3J2W - chains N and O of the 20 polymer chains in the assembly; structure by electron microscopy, 5.00 A resolution (low resolution: residue-level contacts below are approximate; hydrogen-bond / salt-bridge calls are withheld).

== Chain N ==
Protein: Glycoprotein E2
Source organism: Chikungunya virus
UniProt: Q1H8W5 (Q1H8W5_CHIKV); residues 1507-1842 here correspond to UniProt positions 332-667 (UniProt number = residue number - 1175)
Sequence (336 residues; each row starts with the number of its first residue):
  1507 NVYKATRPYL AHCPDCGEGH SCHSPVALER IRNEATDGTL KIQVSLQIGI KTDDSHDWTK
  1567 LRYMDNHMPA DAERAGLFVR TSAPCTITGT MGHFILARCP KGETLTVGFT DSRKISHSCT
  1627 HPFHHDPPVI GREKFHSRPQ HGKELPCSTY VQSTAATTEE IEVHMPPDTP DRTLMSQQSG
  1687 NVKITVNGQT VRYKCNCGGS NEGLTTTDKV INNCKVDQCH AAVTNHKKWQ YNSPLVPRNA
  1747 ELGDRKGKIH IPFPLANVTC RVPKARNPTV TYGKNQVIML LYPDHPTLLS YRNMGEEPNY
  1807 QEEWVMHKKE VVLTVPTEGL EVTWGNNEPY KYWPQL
Disulfide bonds: Cys1519-Cys1625, Cys1522-Cys1528, Cys1591-Cys1605, Cys1653-Cys1766, Cys1701-Cys1725, Cys1703-Cys1720

== Chain O ==
Protein: Glycoprotein E2
Source organism: Chikungunya virus
UniProt: Q1H8W5 (Q1H8W5_CHIKV); residues 2507-2842 here correspond to UniProt positions 332-667 (UniProt number = residue number - 2175)
Sequence (336 residues; each row starts with the number of its first residue):
  2507 NVYKATRPYL AHCPDCGEGH SCHSPVALER IRNEATDGTL KIQVSLQIGI KTDDSHDWTK
  2567 LRYMDNHMPA DAERAGLFVR TSAPCTITGT MGHFILARCP KGETLTVGFT DSRKISHSCT
  2627 HPFHHDPPVI GREKFHSRPQ HGKELPCSTY VQSTAATTEE IEVHMPPDTP DRTLMSQQSG
  2687 NVKITVNGQT VRYKCNCGGS NEGLTTTDKV INNCKVDQCH AAVTNHKKWQ YNSPLVPRNA
  2747 ELGDRKGKIH IPFPLANVTC RVPKARNPTV TYGKNQVIML LYPDHPTLLS YRNMGEEPNY
  2807 QEEWVMHKKE VVLTVPTEGL EVTWGNNEPY KYWPQL
Disulfide bonds: Cys2519-Cys2625, Cys2522-Cys2528, Cys2591-Cys2605, Cys2653-Cys2766, Cys2701-Cys2725, Cys2703-Cys2720

== Interface between chain N and chain O ==
Pairs across the interface (15; chain N residue first):
  Pro1520(N) - Ser2643(O)
  Pro1520(N) - Arg2644(O)
  Asp1521(N) - His2642(O)
  Asp1521(N) - Ser2643(O)
  Asp1521(N) - Arg2644(O)
  Glu1524(N) - Thr2592(O)
  Glu1524(N) - Thr2594(O)
  Gly1525(N) - Arg2644(O)
  His1526(N) - Arg2644(O)
  Ser1527(N) - Gln2646(O)
  Glu1609(N) - His2642(O)
  Thr1610(N) - His2642(O)
  Thr1626(N) - Ser2643(O)
  Pro1628(N) - His2642(O)
  Pro1628(N) - Ser2643(O)
Interface residues without a listed pair, chain N (12 interface residues in all): Arg1586, Ser1588
Interface residues without a listed pair, chain O (9 interface residues in all): Ala2589, Pro2590, Ile2593

== Overview ==
The interface between chain N and chain O involves 12 residues on one side and 9 on the other.
Chain N and chain O are both Glycoprotein E2 (Chikungunya virus); the structure, Electron cryo-microscopy of
Chikungunya virus, was determined by electron microscopy (same publication as 3J2X and 3J30).
